PDB entry 5D0S | X-ray diffraction, 2.50 A resolution | chains H and Z of the 28 polymer chains in the assembly

[Chain H]
Protein: Proteasome subunit beta type-2
From: Saccharomyces cerevisiae (strain ATCC 204508 / S288c)
Notes: EC 3.4.25.1
Reference sequence: P25043 (PSB2_YEAST); residues 1-232 here correspond to UniProt positions 30-261 (UniProt number = residue number + 29)
Chain sequence (232 residues; row label = number of the first residue in the row):
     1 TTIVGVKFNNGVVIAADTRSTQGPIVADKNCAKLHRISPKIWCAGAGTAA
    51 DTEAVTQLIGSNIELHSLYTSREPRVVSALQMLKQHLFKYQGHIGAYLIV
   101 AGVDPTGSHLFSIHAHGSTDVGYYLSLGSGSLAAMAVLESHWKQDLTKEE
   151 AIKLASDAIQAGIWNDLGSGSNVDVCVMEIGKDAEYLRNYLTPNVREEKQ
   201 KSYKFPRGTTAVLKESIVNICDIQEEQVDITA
Unresolved in the structure: 223-232
Covalently attached groups: CARFILZOMIB, bound form (3BV) linked to Thr-1
Residues lining bound ligands:
  - CARFILZOMIB, bound form (3BV; N-{(2S)-2-[(morpholin-4-ylacetyl)amino]-4-phenylbutanoyl}-L-leucyl-N-[(2R,3S,4S)-1,3-dihydroxy-2,6-dimethylheptan-4-yl]-L-phenylalaninamide), molecule 1: Arg-19, Ser-20, Thr-21, Gln-22, Ala-27, Cys-31, Lys-33, Gly-45, Ala-46, Gly-47, Thr-48, Ala-49, Thr-52, Ser-129, Gly-168
  - CARFILZOMIB, bound form (3BV), molecule 2: His-114, His-116, Ser-118, Asp-120
Curated features (UniProtKB/Swiss-Prot):
  - active site: Thr-1 (Nucleophile)
From the paper describing this entry:
  - catalytic residues: Lys-33 (proposed by the authors, not directly observed)

[Chain Z]
Protein: Proteasome subunit beta type-6
From: Saccharomyces cerevisiae (strain ATCC 204508 / S288c)
Notes: EC 3.4.25.1
Reference sequence: P23724 (PSB6_YEAST); residues 1-222 here correspond to UniProt positions 20-241 (UniProt number = residue number + 19)
Chain sequence (222 residues; row label = number of the first residue in the row):
     1 QFNPYGDNGGTILGIAGEDFAVLAGDTRNITDYSINSRYEPKVFDCGDNI
    51 VMSANGFAADGDALVKRFKNSVKWYHFDHNDKKLSINSAARNIQHLLYGK
   101 RFFPYYVHTIIAGLDEDGKGAVYSFDPVGSYEREQCRAGGAAASLIMPFL
   151 DNQVNFKNQYEPGTNGKVKKPLKYLSVEEVIKLVRDSFTSATERHIQVGD
   201 GLEILIVTKDGVRKEFYELKRD
Bound ions: Mg2+: Thr-192, His-195, Val-198
Residues lining bound ligands: CARFILZOMIB, bound form (3BV; N-{(2S)-2-[(morpholin-4-ylacetyl)amino]-4-phenylbutanoyl}-L-leucyl-N-[(2R,3S,4S)-1,3-dihydroxy-2,6-dimethylheptan-4-yl]-L-phenylalaninamide): Arg-101, Pro-104, His-108, Asp-126, Pro-127, Val-128, Ser-130

[Interface between chain H and chain Z]
Residue-residue contacts (58; chain H residue first):
  Arg-19(H) / Ile-196(Z)
  Arg-19(H) / Asp-222(Z)  salt bridge
  Pro-24(H) / Arg-194(Z)
  Pro-24(H) / His-195(Z)
  Pro-24(H) / Ile-196(Z)  hydrogen bond (backbone-backbone)
  Ile-25(H) / Arg-194(Z)
  Ile-25(H) / His-195(Z)
  Val-26(H) / Glu-193(Z)
  Val-26(H) / Arg-194(Z)  hydrogen bond (backbone-backbone)
  Val-26(H) / Ile-196(Z)  hydrophobic
  Ala-27(H) / Arg-194(Z)  hydrogen bond (backbone-side chain)
  Lys-29(H) / Glu-193(Z)  salt bridge
  Lys-29(H) / Arg-194(Z)
  Ile-163(H) / Asp-222(Z)
  Trp-164(H) / Ile-35(Z)
  Trp-164(H) / Arg-38(Z)  hydrogen bond (backbone-side chain)
  Trp-164(H) / Arg-221(Z)
  Trp-164(H) / Asp-222(Z)
  Asn-165(H) / Tyr-33(Z)
  Asn-165(H) / Arg-38(Z)
  Asp-166(H) / Tyr-33(Z)
  Asp-166(H) / Asp-222(Z)
  Leu-167(H) / Arg-28(Z)
  Leu-167(H) / Ile-30(Z)  hydrophobic
  Leu-167(H) / Asp-32(Z)
  Leu-167(H) / Tyr-33(Z)  hydrogen bond (backbone-backbone)
  Leu-167(H) / Ile-35(Z)  hydrophobic
  Leu-167(H) / Ile-196(Z)
  Gly-168(H) / Tyr-33(Z)
  Ser-169(H) / Asp-222(Z)
  Gly-170(H) / Asp-222(Z)
  Ser-171(H) / Asp-222(Z)  hydrogen bond (backbone-side chain)
  Asn-194(H) / Lys-220(Z)  hydrogen bond (backbone-side chain)
  Asn-194(H) / Asp-222(Z)
  Arg-196(H) / Thr-189(Z)  hydrogen bond
  Arg-196(H) / Ser-190(Z)  hydrogen bond
  Arg-196(H) / Glu-193(Z)
  Glu-197(H) / Arg-185(Z)  salt bridge
  Lys-199(H) / Asp-186(Z)
  Gln-200(H) / Lys-182(Z)
  Gln-200(H) / Arg-185(Z)  hydrogen bond
  Gln-200(H) / Asp-186(Z)  hydrogen bond (backbone-side chain)
  Lys-201(H) / Glu-179(Z)
  Lys-201(H) / Asp-186(Z)  hydrogen bond (backbone-side chain)
  Tyr-203(H) / Phe-149(Z)  hydrophobic
  Tyr-203(H) / Gln-153(Z)
  Tyr-203(H) / Leu-183(Z)
  Tyr-203(H) / Asp-186(Z)  hydrogen bond
  Phe-205(H) / Asn-152(Z)
  Phe-205(H) / Gln-153(Z)
  Phe-205(H) / Gln-159(Z)
  Arg-207(H) / Pro-162(Z)
  Gly-208(H) / Pro-162(Z)
  Thr-209(H) / Asn-158(Z)
  Thr-209(H) / Gln-159(Z)
  Thr-209(H) / Tyr-160(Z)  hydrogen bond (backbone-backbone)
  Ala-211(H) / Tyr-160(Z)  hydrophobic
  Ala-211(H) / Gly-166(Z)
Also at the interface, not in a pair above, chain H (33 interface residues in all): Thr-21, Gly-23, Asp-28, Ser-129, Val-195, Pro-206
Also at the interface, not in a pair above, chain Z (33 interface residues in all): Ser-34, Leu-145, Glu-161, Gly-163, Glu-218

[Summary]
The chain H/chain Z interface involves 33 residues from each chain; the contacts include 14 hydrogen bonds and
3 salt bridges. Polar pairs include Arg-19(H)/Asp-222(Z), Lys-29(H)/Glu-193(Z) and Glu-197(H)/Arg-185(Z).
Chain H binds CARFILZOMIB, bound form. Ligands of chain Z: CARFILZOMIB, bound form. Covalently linked
CARFILZOMIB, bound form: at Thr-1(H). The paper reports the catalytic residue Lys-33(H).
Chain H is Proteasome subunit beta type-2 and chain Z is Proteasome subunit beta type-6, both from
Saccharomyces cerevisiae (strain ATCC 204508 / S288c); the structure, Yeast 20S proteasome beta5-D166N mutant
in complex with Carfilzomib, was determined by X-ray diffraction together with 5CZ4, 5CZ5, 5CZ6, 5CZ7, 5CZ8,
5CZ9 and 16 further entries from the same study.
